7PEC - chains A and I of the 4 polymer chains in the assembly; structure by electron microscopy, 4.24 A resolution (low resolution: residue-level contacts below are approximate; hydrogen-bond / salt-bridge calls are withheld).

[Chain A]
Molecule: Serine/threonine-protein kinase mTOR
Source organism: Homo sapiens
Notes: EC 2.7.11.1
UniProt: P42345 (MTOR_HUMAN); residue numbers follow UniProt; this construct covers 1-16, 31-36, 54-355, 381-2549
Sequence (2549 residues; numbered 1 to 2549; the number before each row is that of its first residue; X marks 56 residues of unknown identity (built as UNK)):
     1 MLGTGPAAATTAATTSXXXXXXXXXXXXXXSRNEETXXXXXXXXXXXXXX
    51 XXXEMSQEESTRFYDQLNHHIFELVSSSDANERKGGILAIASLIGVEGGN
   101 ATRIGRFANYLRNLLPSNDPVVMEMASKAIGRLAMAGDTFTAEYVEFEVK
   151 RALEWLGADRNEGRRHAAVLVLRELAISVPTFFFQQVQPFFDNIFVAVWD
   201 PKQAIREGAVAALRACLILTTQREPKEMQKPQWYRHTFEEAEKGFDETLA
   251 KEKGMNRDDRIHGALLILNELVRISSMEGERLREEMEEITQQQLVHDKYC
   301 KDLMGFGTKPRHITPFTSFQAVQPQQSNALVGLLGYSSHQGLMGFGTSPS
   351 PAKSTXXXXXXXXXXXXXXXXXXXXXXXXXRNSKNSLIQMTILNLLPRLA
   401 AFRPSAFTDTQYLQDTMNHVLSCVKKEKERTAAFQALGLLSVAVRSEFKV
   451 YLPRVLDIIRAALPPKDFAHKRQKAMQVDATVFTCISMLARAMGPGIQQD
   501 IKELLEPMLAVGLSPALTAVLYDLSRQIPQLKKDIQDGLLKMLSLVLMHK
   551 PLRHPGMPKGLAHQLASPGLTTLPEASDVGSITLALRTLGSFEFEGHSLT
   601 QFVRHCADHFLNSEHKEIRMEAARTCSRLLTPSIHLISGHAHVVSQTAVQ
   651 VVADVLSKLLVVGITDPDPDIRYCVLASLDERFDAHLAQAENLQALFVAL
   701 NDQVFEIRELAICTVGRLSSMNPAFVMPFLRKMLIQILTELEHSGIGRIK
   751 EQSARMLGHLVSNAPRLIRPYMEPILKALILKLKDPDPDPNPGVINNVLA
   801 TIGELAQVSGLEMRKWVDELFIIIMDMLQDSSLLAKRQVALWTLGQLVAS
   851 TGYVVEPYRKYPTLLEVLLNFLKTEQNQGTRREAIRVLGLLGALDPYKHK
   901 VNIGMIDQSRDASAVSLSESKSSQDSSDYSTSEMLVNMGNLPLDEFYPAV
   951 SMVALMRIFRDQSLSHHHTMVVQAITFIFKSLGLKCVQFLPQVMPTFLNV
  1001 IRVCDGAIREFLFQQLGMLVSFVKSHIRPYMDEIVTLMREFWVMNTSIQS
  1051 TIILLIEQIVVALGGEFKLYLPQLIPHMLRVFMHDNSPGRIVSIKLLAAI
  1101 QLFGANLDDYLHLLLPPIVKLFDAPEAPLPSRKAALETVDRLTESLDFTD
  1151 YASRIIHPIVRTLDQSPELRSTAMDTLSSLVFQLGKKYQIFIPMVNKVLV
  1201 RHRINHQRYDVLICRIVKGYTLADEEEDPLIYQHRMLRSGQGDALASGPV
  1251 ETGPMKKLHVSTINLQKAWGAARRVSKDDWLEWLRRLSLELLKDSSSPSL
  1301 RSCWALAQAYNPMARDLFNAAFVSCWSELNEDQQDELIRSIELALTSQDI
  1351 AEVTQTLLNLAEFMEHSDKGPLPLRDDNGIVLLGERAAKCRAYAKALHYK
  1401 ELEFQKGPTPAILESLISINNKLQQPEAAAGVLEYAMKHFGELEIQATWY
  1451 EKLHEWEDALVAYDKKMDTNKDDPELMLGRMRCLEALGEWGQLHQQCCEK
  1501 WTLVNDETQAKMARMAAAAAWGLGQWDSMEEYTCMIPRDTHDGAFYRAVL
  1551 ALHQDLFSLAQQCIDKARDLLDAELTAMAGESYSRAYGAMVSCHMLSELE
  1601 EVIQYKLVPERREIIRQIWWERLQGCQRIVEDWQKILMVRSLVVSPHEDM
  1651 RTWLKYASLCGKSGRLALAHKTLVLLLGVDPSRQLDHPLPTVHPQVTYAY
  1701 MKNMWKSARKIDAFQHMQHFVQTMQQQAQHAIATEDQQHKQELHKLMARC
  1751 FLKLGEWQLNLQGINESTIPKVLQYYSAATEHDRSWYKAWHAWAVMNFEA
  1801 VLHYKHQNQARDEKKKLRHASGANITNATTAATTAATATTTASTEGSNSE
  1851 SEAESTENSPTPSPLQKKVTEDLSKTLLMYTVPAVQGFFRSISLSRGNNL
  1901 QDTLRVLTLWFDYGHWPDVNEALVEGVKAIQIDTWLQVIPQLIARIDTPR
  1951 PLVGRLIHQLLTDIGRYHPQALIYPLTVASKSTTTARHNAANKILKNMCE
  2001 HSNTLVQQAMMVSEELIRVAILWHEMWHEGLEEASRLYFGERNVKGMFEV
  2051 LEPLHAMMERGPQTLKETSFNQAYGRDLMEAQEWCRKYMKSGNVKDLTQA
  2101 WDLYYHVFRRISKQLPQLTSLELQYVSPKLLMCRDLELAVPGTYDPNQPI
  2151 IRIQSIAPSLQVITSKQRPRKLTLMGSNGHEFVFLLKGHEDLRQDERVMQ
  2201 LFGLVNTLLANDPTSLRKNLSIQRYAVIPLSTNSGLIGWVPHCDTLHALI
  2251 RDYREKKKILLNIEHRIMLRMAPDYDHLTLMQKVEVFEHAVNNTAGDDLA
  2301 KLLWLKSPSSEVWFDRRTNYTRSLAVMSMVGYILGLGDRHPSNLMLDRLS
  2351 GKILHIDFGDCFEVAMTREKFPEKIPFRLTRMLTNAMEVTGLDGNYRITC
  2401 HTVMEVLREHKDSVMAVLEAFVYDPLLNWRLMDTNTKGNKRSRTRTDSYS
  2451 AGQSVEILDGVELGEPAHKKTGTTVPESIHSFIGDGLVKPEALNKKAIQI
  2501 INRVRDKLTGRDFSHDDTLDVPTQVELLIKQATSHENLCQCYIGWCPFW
Not modelled in the structure: 1-16, 31-36, 54-59, 75-81, 157-161, 224-232, 247-257, 290-303, 318-355, 381-385, 405-409, 467-477, 492-496, 550-577, 596-598, 634-643, 787-790, 904-932, 1223-1260, 1815-1866, 2437-2491
Curated features (UniProtKB/Swiss-Prot):
  - modified residue: Met1 (N-acetylmethionine), Ser567 (Phosphoserine), Thr1162 (Phosphothreonine), Lys1218 (N6-acetyllysine), Ser1261 (Phosphoserine), Ser2159 (Phosphoserine), Thr2164 (Phosphothreonine), Thr2173 (Phosphothreonine), Thr2446 (Phosphothreonine), Ser2448 (Phosphoserine), Ser2478 (Phosphoserine), Ser2481 (Phosphoserine)
  - natural variant: Ala8 (A8S: In a lung large cell carcinoma sample), Met135 (M135T: In a metastatic melanoma sample), Arg624 (R624H: In FCORD2; uncertain significance), Asp1376 (D1376E: Found in a patient with focal epilepsy; uncertain significance), Tyr1450 (Y1450D: In FCORD2), Trp1456 (W1456G: In FCORD2), Ala1459 (A1459D: In FCORD2; A1459S: In FCORD2; uncertain significance), Leu1460 (L1460P: In FCORD2), Cys1483 (C1483R: In FCORD2), Trp1490 (W1490R: In SKS), Met1595 (M1595I: In SKS), Arg1709 (R1709H: In FCORD2; uncertain significance), 13 further natural variant entries in UniProt
  - region: Val2162 to Arg2168 (G-loop), Lys2258 to Gly2296 (Interaction with MLST8), Gly2335 to Asn2343 (Catalytic loop), His2355 to Thr2380 (Activation loop)
  - binding site (1D-myo-inositol hexakisphosphate): Lys1662, Lys1702, Arg1749
  - binding site (ATP): Ser2165, Gln2167, Leu2185, Lys2187, Glu2190, Tyr2225, Gly2238, Trp2239, Val2240, Thr2245, Met2345, Ile2356
  - binding site (Mg(2+)): Asn2343, Asp2357
  - cross-link: Lys2066 (Glycyl lysine isopeptide (Lys-Gly) (interchain with G-Cter in ubiquitin))
  - mutagenesis: Lys2066 (K2066R: Complete loss ubiquitination by the SCF(FBXO22) complex), Ser2159 (S2159A: Reduces mTORC1-associated S-2481 autophosphorylation; when associated with A-2164. Reduced activity of the mTORC1 complex; S2159D: Mimics phosphorylation ...), Thr2164 (T2164A: Reduces mTORC1-associated S-2481 autophosphorylation; when associated with A-2159; T2164E: Stronger phosphorylation of RPS6KB1; when associated with D-2159), Thr2173 (T2173A: Increased mTOR kinase activity), His2340 (H2340A: Barely detectable kinase activity), Asp2357 (D2357E: Kinase-dead mutant, loss of interaction with TM4SF5 and loss of lysosome membrane localization; when associated with I-2364), Val2364 (V2364I: Kinase-dead mutant, loss of interaction with TM4SF5 and loss of lysosome membrane localization; when associated with E-2357)
Residues lining bound ligands: inositol hexakisphosphate (IHP): Arg1628, Lys1655, Ser1658, Lys1662, Tyr1698, Lys1702, Lys1706, Arg1749, Lys1753, Trp1786, Lys1788

[Chain I]
Molecule: DEP domain-containing mTOR-interacting protein
Source organism: Homo sapiens
UniProt: Q8TB45 (DPTOR_HUMAN); residue numbers follow UniProt; this construct covers 1-409
Sequence (409 residues; row label = number of the first residue in the row):
     1 MEEGGSTGSAGSDSSTSGSGGAQQRELERMAEVLVTGEQLRLRLHEEKVI
    51 KDRRHHLKTYPNCFVAKELIDWLIEHKEASDRETAIKLMQKLADRGIIHH
   101 VCDEHKEFKDVKLFYRFRKDDGTFPLDNEVKAFMRGQRLYEKLMSPENTL
   151 LQPREEEGVKYERTFMASEFLDWLVQEGEATTRKEAEQLCHRLMEHGIIQ
   201 HVSSKHPFVDSNLLYQFRMNFRRRRRLMELLNEKSPSSQETHDSPFCLRK
   251 QSHDNRKSTSFMSVSPSKEIKIVSAVRRSSMSSCGSSGYFSSSPTLSSSP
   301 PVLCNPKSVLKRPVTSEELLTPGAPYARKTFTIVGDAVGWGFVVRGSKPC
   351 HIQAVDPSGPAAAAGMKVCQFVVSVNGLNVLHVDYRTVNNLILTGPRTIV
   401 MEVMEELEC
Not modelled in the structure: 1-19, 231-303
Construct notes: variant Ser204 (Asn in Q8TB45), Asn389 (Ser in Q8TB45)
Curated features (UniProtKB/Swiss-Prot):
  - motif: Phe217 to Ser235 (DDEX motif), Ser286 to Ser291 (BetaTrCP degron motif)
  - modified residue: Met1 (N-acetylmethionine), Ser235 (Phosphoserine), Thr241 (Phosphothreonine), Ser244 (Phosphoserine), Ser258 (Phosphoserine), Thr259 (Phosphothreonine), Ser263 (Phosphoserine), Ser265 (Phosphoserine), Ser280 (Phosphoserine), Ser282 (Phosphoserine), Ser283 (Phosphoserine), Ser286 (Phosphoserine), Ser287 (Phosphoserine), Tyr289 (Phosphotyrosine), Ser291 (Phosphoserine), Ser293 (Phosphoserine), Thr295 (Phosphothreonine), Ser297 (Phosphoserine), Ser298 (Phosphoserine), Ser299 (Phosphoserine)
  - natural variant: Ser204 (N204S: this construct carries the variant), Asn389 (S389N: this construct carries the variant)
  - mutagenesis: Arg53 (R53A: Decreased phosphatidic acid-binding), Arg54 (R54A: Decreased phosphatidic acid-binding), Lys58 (K58A: Decreased phosphatidic acid-binding), Arg225 (R225A: Decreased phosphatidic acid-binding), Leu231 (L231D: Decreased phosphatidic acid-binding), Ser235 (S235A: Decreased phosphorylation, leading to impaired deubiquitination by USP7; S235D: Mimics phosphorylation, leading to slightly increased stability), Thr241 (T241A: In mutant 13A; abolished phosphorylation, leading to promote interaction with MTOR without affecting ability to bind phosphatidic acid ...), Ser244 (S244A: In mutant 13A; abolished phosphorylation, leading to promote interaction with MTOR without affecting ability to bind phosphatidic acid ...), Ser258 (S258A: In mutant 13A; abolished phosphorylation, leading to promote interaction with MTOR without affecting ability to bind phosphatidic acid ...), Thr259 (T259A: In mutant 13A; abolished phosphorylation, leading to promote interaction with MTOR without affecting ability to bind phosphatidic acid ...), Ser263 (S263A: In mutant 13A; abolished phosphorylation, leading to promote interaction with MTOR without affecting ability to bind phosphatidic acid ...), Ser265 (S265A: In mutant 13A; abolished phosphorylation, leading to promote interaction with MTOR without affecting ability to bind phosphatidic acid ...), 13 further mutagenesis entries in UniProt

[How chain A and chain I interact]
Pairs across the interface (70):
  Met304(A) with Arg397(I)
  Gly305(A) with Arg397(I)
  Phe306(A) with Asp336(I); Trp340(I); Arg397(I)
  His1494(A) with Asn305(I)
  Cys1498(A) with Cys304(I); Asn305(I)
  Trp1501(A) with Lys307(I)
  Gln1525(A) with Asn305(I)
  Asp1527(A) with Arg345(I); Tyr385(I)
  Ser1528(A) with Asn305(I)
  Glu1530(A) with Val343(I); Arg345(I)
  Glu1531(A) with Lys307(I); Arg345(I); Gln353(I)
  Cys1534(A) with Val343(I); Asp356(I)
  Met1535(A) with Ala354(I); Val355(I)
  Arg1538(A) with Asp336(I); Val338(I); Gly339(I); Trp340(I); Gly341(I); Asp356(I); Gly359(I); Pro360(I)
  Arg1547(A) with Val338(I); Asp356(I)
  Gln1554(A) with Leu393(I)
  Leu1556(A) with Leu393(I)
  Leu1559(A) with Asp336(I); Ala337(I)
  Gln1562(A) with Ala337(I); Arg397(I)
  Cys1563(A) with Ala337(I)
  Lys1566(A) with Ala337(I); Val338(I)
  Arg1683(A) with Lys142(I); Glu177(I); Gly178(I); Glu179(I)
  Leu1685(A) with Arg138(I)
  Asp1686(A) with Lys131(I); Arg135(I)
  His1687(A) with Glu185(I)
  Lys1710(A) with Asp121(I)
  Ile1711(A) with Lys119(I); Asp121(I); Phe124(I)
  Phe1714(A) with Asp121(I)
  Gln1715(A) with Asp121(I); Thr123(I); Phe124(I)
  Leu1761(A) with Asp121(I)
  Gln1762(A) with Pro61(I); Arg116(I); Asp121(I); Gly122(I)
  Gly1763(A) with Pro61(I)
  Ile1764(A) with Lys58(I); Thr59(I)
  Asn1765(A) with Lys58(I)
  Glu1766(A) with Lys58(I)
  His1803(A) with Lys58(I)
  His1806(A) with His56(I)
  Asn2502(A) with Leu57(I)
Other interface residues (no listed pair), chain A (43 interface residues in all): Ile1536, Ser1767, Gln1807, Lys1814, Arg2505
Other interface residues (no listed pair), chain I (46 interface residues in all): Arg54, Tyr60, Val101, Ala132, Gly335, Phe342, Arg386

[Overview]
43 residues of chain A face 46 of chain I across their interface. Ligands of chain A: inositol
hexakisphosphate. From UniProt: 3 residues binding 1D-myo-inositol hexakisphosphate, 12 ATP-binding residues,
Mg2+-binding residues Asn2343(A) and Asp2357(A) and 7 mutagenesis sites on chain A.
Chain A is Serine/threonine-protein kinase mTOR and chain I is DEP domain-containing mTOR-interacting protein,
both from Homo sapiens; the structure, cryo-EM structure of DEPTOR bound to human mTOR complex 1, DEPt-bound
subset local refinement, was determined by electron microscopy together with 7PE7, 7PE8, 7PE9, 7PEA and 7PEB
from the same study.
